PDB entry 5ODE | X-ray diffraction, 2.20 A resolution | chains A and B

== Chain A (and B) ==
Protein: Gll2934 protein
Organism: Gloeobacter violaceus
Notes: chain B of this document is another copy of the same molecule, construct and numbering; everything in this record applies to it too
UniProt: Q7NCP4 (Q7NCP4_GLOVI); numbering as in UniProt (aligned over 1-348)
Amino-acid sequence (351 residues; row label = number of the first residue in the row; numbers below 1 keep their minus sign (Gly-2 is residue -2)):
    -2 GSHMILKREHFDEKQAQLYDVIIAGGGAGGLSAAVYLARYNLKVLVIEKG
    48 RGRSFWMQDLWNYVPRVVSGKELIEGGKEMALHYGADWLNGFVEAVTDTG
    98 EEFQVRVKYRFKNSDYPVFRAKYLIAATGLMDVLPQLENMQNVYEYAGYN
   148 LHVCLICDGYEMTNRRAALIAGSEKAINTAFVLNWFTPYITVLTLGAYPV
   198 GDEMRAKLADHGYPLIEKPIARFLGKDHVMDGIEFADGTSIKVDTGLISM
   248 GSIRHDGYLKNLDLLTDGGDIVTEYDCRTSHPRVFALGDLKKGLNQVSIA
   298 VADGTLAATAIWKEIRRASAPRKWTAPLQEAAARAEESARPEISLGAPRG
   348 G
Not modelled in the structure: 6, 257-258, 325-348 (chain B: -2, 6, 261, 265, 324-348)
Differences from the reference sequence: expression tag (-2 to 0)
Disulfides: Cys151-Cys154
Ligand contacts:
  - FAD (flavin-adenine dinucleotide), molecule 1: Gly22, Gly23, Gly24, Ala25, Gly26, Gly27, Ile44, Glu45, Lys46, Gly47, Arg48, Gly49, Arg50, Ser51, Trp53, Met54, Asp56, Leu57, Trp58, Asn59, Gly88, Phe89, Val90, Ala124, Thr125, Gly126, Asp129, Gly145, Val150, Cys154, Asp155, His252, Tyr255, Leu284, Gly285, Asp286, Asn292, Gln293, Val294, Ala297
  - FAD, molecule 2: Lys46, Arg48, Trp53, Asn87, Gly88, Phe89, Lys105, Tyr106, Arg107, Phe108, Met128, Asp129, Leu131, Tyr141, Ala144, Gly145, Val150

== How chain A and chain B interact ==
Residue-residue contacts - 120 pairs, chain A then chain B:
  Val32(A) with Asn59(B)
  Tyr33(A) with Asn59(B), hydrogen bond; Gln293(B), hydrogen bond; Ser295(B), hydrogen bond
  Arg36(A) with Trp58(B); Asn59(B); Cys154(B), hydrogen bond (side chain-backbone); Tyr157(B); Glu158(B), salt bridge; Phe183(B)
  Tyr37(A) with Ile153(B); Trp182(B), hydrogen bond (backbone-side chain)
  Asn38(A) with Tyr157(B); Thr160(B), hydrogen bond; Phe183(B)
  Leu39(A) with Trp182(B), hydrophobic
  Trp58(A) with Arg36(B); Met77(B); Tyr81(B), hydrogen bond (backbone-side chain)
  Asn59(A) with Tyr33(B), hydrogen bond
  Tyr60(A) with Tyr60(B); Val61(B), hydrogen bond (side chain-backbone)
  Val61(A) with Tyr60(B), hydrogen bond (backbone-side chain); Met77(B), hydrophobic; Val298(B), hydrophobic
  Pro62(A) with Glu69(B); Leu70(B); Gly73(B); Gly74(B); Met77(B)
  Arg63(A) with Arg63(B); Met77(B)
  Val64(A) with Met77(B), hydrophobic; Tyr81(B)
  Glu69(A) with Pro62(B)
  Leu70(A) with Pro62(B)
  Gly73(A) with Pro62(B)
  Gly74(A) with Pro62(B)
  Met77(A) with Trp58(B); Val61(B), hydrophobic; Pro62(B); Arg63(B); Val64(B), hydrophobic
  His80(A) with Tyr157(B)
  Tyr81(A) with Trp58(B), hydrogen bond (side chain-backbone); Val64(B); Tyr157(B)
  Ile153(A) with Tyr37(B)
  Cys154(A) with Arg36(B), hydrogen bond (backbone-side chain)
  Tyr157(A) with Ala35(B); Arg36(B); Asn38(B); Tyr81(B), hydrogen bond (side chain-backbone)
  Glu158(A) with Arg36(B), salt bridge
  Thr160(A) with Asn38(B), hydrogen bond
  Asn161(A) with Arg319(B), hydrogen bond
  Arg163(A) with Trp321(B)
  Val179(A) with Trp309(B), hydrophobic; Arg313(B)
  Asn181(A) with Arg319(B)
  Trp182(A) with Tyr37(B), hydrogen bond (side chain-backbone); Leu39(B), hydrophobic; Trp309(B); Ile312(B), hydrophobic; Ser316(B); Arg319(B), hydrogen bond (backbone-side chain)
  Phe183(A) with Arg36(B); Asn38(B); Arg319(B), hydrogen bond (backbone-side chain)
  Thr184(A) with Arg319(B)
  Pro185(A) with Arg319(B); Lys320(B); Trp321(B)
  Tyr186(A) with Trp321(B)
  Ile187(A) with Trp321(B)
  Thr188(A) with Trp321(B)
  Asp207(A) with Lys320(B)
  His208(A) with Pro318(B); Lys320(B); Trp321(B), hydrogen bond (backbone-backbone)
  Gly209(A) with Trp321(B)
  Tyr210(A) with Arg319(B), hydrogen bond (side chain-backbone); Trp321(B)
  Pro211(A) with Trp321(B)
  Gln293(A) with Tyr33(B), hydrogen bond
  Ser295(A) with Tyr33(B), hydrogen bond; Val298(B); Ala299(B); Thr302(B), hydrogen bond
  Ile296(A) with Ala299(B), hydrophobic
  Val298(A) with Val61(B), hydrophobic; Ser295(B)
  Ala299(A) with Ser295(B); Ile296(B), hydrophobic; Ala299(B), hydrophobic
  Thr302(A) with Ser295(B), hydrogen bond; Ile296(B)
  Leu303(A) with Ile296(B), hydrophobic
  Trp309(A) with Val179(B), hydrophobic; Trp182(B)
  Arg313(A) with Val179(B)
  Ser316(A) with Trp182(B)
  Pro318(A) with His208(B)
  Arg319(A) with Asn161(B), hydrogen bond; Asn181(B); Trp182(B), hydrogen bond (side chain-backbone); Phe183(B), hydrogen bond (side chain-backbone); Thr184(B); Pro185(B); Tyr210(B), hydrogen bond (backbone-side chain)
  Lys320(A) with Pro185(B); Asp207(B), salt bridge; His208(B)
  Trp321(A) with Arg163(B); Pro185(B); Tyr186(B), hydrophobic; Ile187(B); His208(B), hydrogen bond (backbone-backbone); Gly209(B); Pro211(B)
Interface residues without a listed pair, chain A (62 interface residues in all): Leu28, Ser29, Ala35, Asp155, Leu291, Thr306, Ile312
Interface residues without a listed pair, chain B (64 interface residues in all): Leu28, Ser29, Val32, Val65, His80, Leu152, Asp155, Thr188, Leu291, Leu303, Thr306

== Overview ==
62 residues of chain A face 64 of chain B across their interface; the contacts include 29 hydrogen bonds and 3
salt bridges. Polar contacts include Arg36(A)-Glu158(B), Lys320(A)-Asp207(B) and Tyr33(A)-Asn59(B). Bound to
chain A: flavin-adenine dinucleotide.
Chain A and chain B are both Gll2934 protein (Gloeobacter violaceus); the structure, Structure of a novel
oxidoreductase from Gloeobacter violaceus, was determined by X-ray diffraction (same publication as 5JRI, 5K0A
and 5N0J).
